Entry 4K6K (X-ray diffraction, 1.60 A resolution); this record covers chains A and B.

== Chain A (and B) ==
Name: Lipase B
From: Candida antarctica
Notes: EC 3.1.1.3; chain B of this document is another copy of the same molecule, construct and numbering; everything in this record applies to it too
Reference sequence: P41365 (LIPB_CANAR); residues 1-317 here correspond to UniProt positions 26-342 (UniProt number = residue number + 25)
Amino-acid sequence (326 residues; numbered 0 to 325; the number before each row is that of its first residue; numbering starts at 0):
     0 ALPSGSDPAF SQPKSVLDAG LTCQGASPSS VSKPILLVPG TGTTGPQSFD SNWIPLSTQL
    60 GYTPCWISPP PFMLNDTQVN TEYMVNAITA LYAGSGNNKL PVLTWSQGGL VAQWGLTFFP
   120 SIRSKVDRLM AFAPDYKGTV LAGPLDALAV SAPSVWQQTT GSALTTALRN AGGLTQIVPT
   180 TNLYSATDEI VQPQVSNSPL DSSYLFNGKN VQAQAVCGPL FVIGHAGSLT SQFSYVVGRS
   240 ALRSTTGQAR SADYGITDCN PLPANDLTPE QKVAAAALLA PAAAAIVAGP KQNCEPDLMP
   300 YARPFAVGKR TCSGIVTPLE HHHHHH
Not modelled in the structure: 0, 141-146, 318-325 (chain B: 0, 141-146, 319-325)
Differences from the reference sequence: expression tag (0, 318-325); engineered mutation G223 (Asp248 in P41365)
Disulfides: C22-C64, C216-C258, C293-C311
Swiss-Prot annotation at these positions:
  - active site: S105, D187, H224
  - glycosylation: N74 (N-linked (GlcNAc...) asparagine)
From the paper describing this entry:
  - mutagenesis - D223G, D223G/L278M: increased stability in response to urea
  - conformationally variable residues (order/disorder transition): A141 to A146
  - catalytic residues: S105, D187, H224 (citing earlier work)
  - mutagenesis - L278M: increased stability
  - mutagenesis - L278M (2.0-fold), A281F, I285F: increased catalytic activity
  - mutagenesis - A281E: unchanged stability
  - mutagenesis - D223G/L278M (13-fold): increased stability in response to 48  degC

== Interface between chain A and chain B ==
Residue-residue contacts - 28 pairs, chain A then chain B:
  L140(A) - V221(B)
  L140(A) - P260(B)  hydrophobic
  L140(A) - L261(B)
  L147(A) - K271(B)
  V149(A) - V272(B)  hydrophobic
  A185(A) - V221(B)
  T186(A) - T186(B)
  D187(A) - V221(B)
  E188(A) - E188(B)
  E188(A) - G223(B)
  Q191(A) - V221(B)
  V194(A) - L219(B)  hydrophobic
  L219(A) - V194(B)  hydrophobic
  V221(A) - L140(B)
  V221(A) - A185(B)
  V221(A) - D187(B)
  V221(A) - Q191(B)
  V221(A) - V194(B)  hydrophobic
  G223(A) - E188(B)
  P260(A) - L140(B)  hydrophobic
  L261(A) - L140(B)
  A276(A) - A282(B)  hydrophobic
  A279(A) - A279(B)
  A279(A) - A282(B)  hydrophobic
  A282(A) - A276(B)  hydrophobic
  A282(A) - A279(B)  hydrophobic
  V286(A) - V272(B)
  V286(A) - A276(B)  hydrophobic
Interface residues without a listed pair, chain A (21 interface residues in all): V272, A283, K290
Interface residues without a listed pair, chain B (21 interface residues in all): V139, V149, P268, V286

== In short ==
Chain A and chain B each contribute 21 residues to their interface. Curated annotation (UniProt) lists 3
active-site residues on chain A. From the paper: catalytic residues S105(A), D187(A) and H224(A); L278M, A281F
and I285F of chain A increase catalytic activity; 6 substitutions were tested in all.
Chain A and chain B are both Lipase B (Candida antarctica); the structure, Crystal structure of CALB mutant
D223G from Candida antarctica, was determined by X-ray diffraction, deposited together with 4K5Q, 4K6G and
4K6H.
